Entry 5N61 (electron microscopy, 3.40 A resolution); this record covers chains B and S of the 21 polymer chains in the assembly.

# Chain B
Name: DNA-directed RNA polymerase I subunit RPA135
Source organism: Saccharomyces cerevisiae (strain ATCC 204508 / S288c)
Notes: EC 2.7.7.6
UniProt: P22138 (RPA2_YEAST); residue numbers follow UniProt; this construct covers 1-1203
Chain sequence (1203 residues; each row starts with the number of its first residue):
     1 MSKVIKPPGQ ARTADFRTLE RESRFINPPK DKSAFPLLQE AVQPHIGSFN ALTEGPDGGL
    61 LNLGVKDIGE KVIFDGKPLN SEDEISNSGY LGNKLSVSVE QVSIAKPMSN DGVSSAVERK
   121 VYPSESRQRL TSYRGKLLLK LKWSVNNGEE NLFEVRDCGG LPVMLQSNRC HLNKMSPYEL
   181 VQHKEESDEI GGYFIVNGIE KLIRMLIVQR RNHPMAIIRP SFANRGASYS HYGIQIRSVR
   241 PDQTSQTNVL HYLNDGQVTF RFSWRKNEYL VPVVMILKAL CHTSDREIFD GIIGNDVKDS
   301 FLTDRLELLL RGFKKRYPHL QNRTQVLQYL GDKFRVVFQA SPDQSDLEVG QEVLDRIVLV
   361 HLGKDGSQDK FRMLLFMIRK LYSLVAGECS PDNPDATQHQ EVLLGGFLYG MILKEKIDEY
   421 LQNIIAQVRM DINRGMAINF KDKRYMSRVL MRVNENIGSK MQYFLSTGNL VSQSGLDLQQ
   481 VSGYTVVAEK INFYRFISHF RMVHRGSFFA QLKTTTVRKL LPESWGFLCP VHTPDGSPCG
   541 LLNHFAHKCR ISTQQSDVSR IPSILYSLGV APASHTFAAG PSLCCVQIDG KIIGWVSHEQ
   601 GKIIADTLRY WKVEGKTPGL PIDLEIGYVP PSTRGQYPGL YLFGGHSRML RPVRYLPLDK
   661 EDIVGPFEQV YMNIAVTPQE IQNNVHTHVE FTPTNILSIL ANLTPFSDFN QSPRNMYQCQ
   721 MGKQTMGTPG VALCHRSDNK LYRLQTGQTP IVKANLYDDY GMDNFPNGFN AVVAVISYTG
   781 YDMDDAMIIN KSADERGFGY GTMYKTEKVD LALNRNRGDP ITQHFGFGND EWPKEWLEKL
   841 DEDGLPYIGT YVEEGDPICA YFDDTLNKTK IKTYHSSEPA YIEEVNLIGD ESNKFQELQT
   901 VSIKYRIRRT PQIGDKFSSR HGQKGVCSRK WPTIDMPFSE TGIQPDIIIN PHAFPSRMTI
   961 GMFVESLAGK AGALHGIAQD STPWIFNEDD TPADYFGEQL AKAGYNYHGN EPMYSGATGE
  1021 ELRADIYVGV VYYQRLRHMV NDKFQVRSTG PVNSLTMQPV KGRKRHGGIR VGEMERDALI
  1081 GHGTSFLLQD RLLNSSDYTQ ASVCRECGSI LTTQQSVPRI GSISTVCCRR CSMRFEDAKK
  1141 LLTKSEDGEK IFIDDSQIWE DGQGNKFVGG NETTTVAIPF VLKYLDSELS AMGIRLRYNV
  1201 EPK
Disordered / not traced: 1-12, 82-86, 1142-1150
Bound ions: Zn2+: Cys1104, Cys1107, Cys1128, Cys1131
Swiss-Prot annotation at these positions:
  - zinc finger: Cys1104 to Cys1131 (C4-type)
  - modified residue: Ser2 (N-acetylserine), Ser81 (Phosphoserine), Ser1156 (Phosphoserine)
  - mutagenesis: Cys1104 (C1104A: No effect; when associated with A-1107; A-1128 and A-1131), Cys1107 (C1107A: Lethal. Abolishes recruitment of RPA1 to Pol I. No effect; when associated with A-1104; A-1128 and A-1131), Cys1127 (C1127R: Responsible of suppression of RPA190-5 and RPA190-1 mutations), Cys1128 (C1128A: No effect; when associated with A-1104; A-1107 and A-1131), Cys1131 (C1131A: No effect; when associated with A-1104; A-1107 and A-1128)

# Chain S
Molecule: product RNA
Sequence (5 nucleotides; each row starts with the number of its first residue):
     2 CGCGA
Bound ions: Mg2+: A6 (shared with 2 residues of chain A)

# How chain B and chain S interact
Residue-residue contacts - 9 pairs, chain B then chain S:
  Gln511(B) - C2(S)  phosphate contact
  Gln720(B) - G5(S)  phosphate contact
  Gln724(B) - C4(S)  phosphate contact
  Lys916(B) - G5(S)  hydrogen bond to the phosphate
  Lys924(B) - G5(S)  hydrogen bond to the phosphate
  Lys924(B) - A6(S)  salt bridge to the phosphate
  His1038(B) - C4(S)  sugar contact
  His1038(B) - G5(S)  sugar contact
  Lys1043(B) - G5(S)  sugar contact
Other interface residues (no listed pair), chain B (8 interface residues in all): Ser537
Other interface residues (no listed pair), chain S (5 interface residues in all): G3

# Summary
The interface between chain B and chain S involves 8 residues on one side and 5 on the other, with 2 hydrogen
bonds and 1 salt bridge. Among the polar pairs are Lys916(B)-G5(S), Lys924(B)-G5(S) and Lys924(B)-A6(S).
UniProt lists 5 mutagenesis sites on chain B.
Here chain B is DNA-directed RNA polymerase I subunit RPA135 (Saccharomyces cerevisiae (strain ATCC 204508 /
S288c)) and chain S is product RNA. Entry 5N61 (RNA polymerase I initially transcribing complex) was
determined by electron microscopy (same publication as 5O7X, 5N5Y, 5N5Z and 5N60).
